6IEU - chains A and C; structure by X-ray diffraction, 1.79 A resolution.

# Chain A
Protein: Tripartite motif-containing protein 66
Source organism: Homo sapiens
Reference sequence: O15016 (TRI66_HUMAN); residues 968-1160 here = UniProt positions 968-1160
Amino-acid sequence (196 residues; numbered 965 to 1160; the number before each row is that of its first residue):
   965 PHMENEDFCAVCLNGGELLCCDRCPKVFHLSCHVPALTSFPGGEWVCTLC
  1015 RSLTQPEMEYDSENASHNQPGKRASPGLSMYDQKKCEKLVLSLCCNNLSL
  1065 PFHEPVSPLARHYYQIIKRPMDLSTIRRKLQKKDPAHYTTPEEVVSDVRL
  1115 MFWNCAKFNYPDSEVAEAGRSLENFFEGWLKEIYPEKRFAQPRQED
Disordered / not traced: 1018-1038, 1156-1160
Construct notes: expression tag (965-967); engineered mutation Thr-1002 (Leu in O15016), Ser-1026 (Cys in O15016), Ser-1030 (Cys in O15016), His-1031 (Tyr in O15016), Lys-1036 (Met in O15016), Thr-1089 (Ile in O15016), Ser-1135 (Cys in O15016), Asn-1138 (Val in O15016)
Metal / ion sites: Zn2+ site 1: Cys-973, Cys-976, His-993, Cys-996; Zn2+ site 2: Cys-985, Cys-988, Cys-1011, Cys-1014
Reported in the primary citation:
  - mutagenesis - E968A, N969A: decreased binding to Ala-arg-thr-lys-gln-thr-ala-arg-lys-ser-thr-gly (chain C)
  - contacts within the chain: Asn-969/Cys-985 (hydrogen bond) (proposed by the authors, not directly observed)
  - mutagenesis - D986A, N1123A: decreased binding to H3K56ac-H4-ASF1a
  - mutagenesis - D986A, N1123A: abolished binding to H3K56ac

# Chain C
Protein: Ala-arg-thr-lys-gln-thr-ala-arg-lys-ser-thr-gly
Amino-acid sequence (12 residues; each row starts with the number of its first residue):
     1 ARTKQTARKSTG
Disordered / not traced: 11-12

# How chain A and chain C interact
Pairs across the interface (34):
  Pro-965(A) / Lys-4(C)  hydrogen bond (backbone-side chain)
  His-966(A) / Arg-2(C)
  His-966(A) / Thr-3(C)
  His-966(A) / Lys-4(C)  hydrogen bond (backbone-side chain)
  Glu-968(A) / Arg-2(C)  salt bridge
  Asn-969(A) / Arg-2(C)  hydrogen bond
  Asn-969(A) / Lys-4(C)  hydrogen bond (backbone-side chain)
  Glu-970(A) / Lys-4(C)  hydrogen bond (backbone-side chain)
  Asp-971(A) / Lys-4(C)  salt bridge
  Asp-971(A) / Thr-6(C)
  Phe-972(A) / Lys-9(C)
  Leu-977(A) / Lys-9(C)  hydrogen bond (backbone-side chain)
  Asn-978(A) / Arg-8(C)
  Asn-978(A) / Lys-9(C)  hydrogen bond (side chain-backbone)
  Gly-979(A) / Thr-6(C)
  Gly-979(A) / Ala-7(C)
  Gly-979(A) / Arg-8(C)
  Gly-980(A) / Lys-4(C)
  Gly-980(A) / Gln-5(C)  hydrogen bond (backbone-side chain)
  Gly-980(A) / Thr-6(C)  hydrogen bond (backbone-backbone)
  Glu-981(A) / Lys-4(C)
  Glu-981(A) / Gln-5(C)
  Leu-982(A) / Thr-3(C)
  Leu-982(A) / Lys-4(C)  hydrogen bond (backbone-backbone)
  Leu-982(A) / Thr-6(C)
  Leu-983(A) / Ala-1(C)  hydrophobic
  Leu-983(A) / Arg-2(C)
  Cys-984(A) / Arg-2(C)  hydrogen bond (backbone-backbone)
  Cys-985(A) / Arg-2(C)  hydrogen bond (backbone-side chain)
  Asp-986(A) / Arg-2(C)  salt bridge
  His-993(A) / Arg-8(C)  hydrogen bond
  Phe-1004(A) / Thr-3(C)
  Pro-1005(A) / Ala-1(C)  hydrogen bond (backbone-backbone)
  Gly-1007(A) / Ala-1(C)  hydrogen bond (backbone-backbone)
Other interface residues (no listed pair), chain A (24 interface residues in all): Met-967, Gly-1006, Trp-1009
Interface features reported in the paper:
  - pairs named by the authors: Glu-968(A)/Arg-2(C) (hydrogen bond), Asn-969(A)/Arg-2(C) (hydrogen bond), Asp-971(A)/Lys-4(C) (hydrogen bond), Cys-985(A)/Arg-2(C) (hydrogen bond), Asp-986(A)/Arg-2(C) (hydrogen bond)
  - interface residues, chain A: Asp-971(A), Leu-977(A), Asn-978(A), Gly-980(A)
  - interface residues, chain C: Arg-2(C), Thr-6(C), Lys-9(C)

# Overview
The interface between chain A and chain C involves 24 residues on one side and 9 on the other, with 15
hydrogen bonds and 3 salt bridges. Polar contacts include Glu-968(A)/Arg-2(C), Asp-971(A)/Lys-4(C) and
Asp-986(A)/Arg-2(C). The paper describes hydrogen bonds between Glu-968(A) and Arg-2(C), Asn-969(A) and
Arg-2(C) and Asp-971(A) and Lys-4(C) among others. The paper reports that E968A and N969A of chain A reduce
binding to Ala-arg-thr-lys-gln-thr-ala-arg-lys-ser-thr-gly (chain C); interface residues Asp-971(A),
Leu-977(A) and Arg-2(C) among others; 4 substitutions were tested in all.
Here chain A is Tripartite motif-containing protein 66 (Homo sapiens) and chain C is
Ala-arg-thr-lys-gln-thr-ala-arg-lys-ser-thr-gly. Entry 6IEU (The structure of TRIM66 PHD-Bromo domain with
unmodified H3 N terminal peptide) was determined by X-ray diffraction together with 6IET from the same study.
